Entry 4QLV (X-ray diffraction, 2.90 A resolution); this record covers chains L and M of the 28 polymer chains in the assembly.

[Chain L]
Molecule: Proteasome subunit beta type-6
Organism: Saccharomyces cerevisiae
Notes: EC 3.4.25.1
UniProtKB: P23724 (PSB6_YEAST); residues 1-222 here correspond to UniProt positions 20-241 (UniProt number = residue number + 19)
Sequence (222 residues; numbered 1 to 222; the number before each row is that of its first residue):
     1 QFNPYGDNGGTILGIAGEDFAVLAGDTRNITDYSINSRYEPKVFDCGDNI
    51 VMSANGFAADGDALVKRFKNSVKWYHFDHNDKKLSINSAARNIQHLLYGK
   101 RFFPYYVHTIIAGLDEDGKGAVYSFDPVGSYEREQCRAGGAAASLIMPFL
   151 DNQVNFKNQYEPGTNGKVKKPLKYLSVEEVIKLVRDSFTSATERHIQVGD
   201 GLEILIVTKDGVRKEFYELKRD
Bound ions: Mg2+: Asp222 (shared with 3 residues of chain V)
Residues lining bound ligands: 39Q (N-(morpholin-4-ylacetyl)-D-alanyl-N-[(2S,4R)-5-hydroxy-4-methyl-3-oxo-1-phenylpentan-2-yl]-O-methyl-L-tyrosinamide): Ser124, Asp126, Ser130, Tyr131, Glu132, Arg137

[Chain M]
Molecule: Proteasome subunit beta type-7
Organism: Saccharomyces cerevisiae
Notes: EC 3.4.25.1
UniProtKB: P30657 (PSB7_YEAST); residues -12 to 233 here correspond to UniProt positions 21-266 (UniProt number = residue number + 33)
Sequence (246 residues; numbered -12 to 233; the number before each row is that of its first residue; numbers below 1 keep their minus sign (Thr-12 is residue -12)):
   -12 TQIANAGASPMVNTQQPIVTGTSVISMKYDNGVIIAADNLGSYGSLLRFN
    38 GVERLIPVGDNTVVGISGDISDMQHIERLLKDLVTENAYDNPLADAEEAL
    88 EPSYIFEYLATVMYQRRSKMNPLWNAIIVAGVQSNGDQFLRYVNLLGVTY
   138 SSPTLATGFGAHMANPLLRKVVDRESDIPKTTVQVAEEAIVNAMRVLYYR
   188 DARSSRNFSLAIIDKNTGLTFKKNLQVENMKWDFAKDIKGYGTQKI
Disordered / not traced: -12 to 0

[How chain L and chain M interact]
Contacting residue pairs (41; chain L residue first):
  Gln1(L) with Thr1(M), hydrogen bond
  Phe2(L) with Thr1(M); Pro109(M), hydrophobic; Trp111(M), hydrophobic; Leu132(M), hydrophobic
  Asn3(L) with Leu133(M)
  Pro4(L) with Arg104(M), hydrogen bond (backbone-side chain); Met107(M), hydrophobic; Leu133(M)
  Tyr5(L) with Arg104(M); Leu133(M)
  Asn8(L) with Val135(M)
  Asn29(L) with Tyr137(M)
  Ser34(L) with His149(M), hydrogen bond
  Ile35(L) with Arg156(M), hydrogen bond (backbone-side chain)
  Asn36(L) with Tyr137(M), hydrogen bond; Ser139(M); Arg156(M)
  Ser37(L) with Ser138(M), hydrogen bond (side chain-backbone); Ser139(M)
  Glu40(L) with Arg128(M), salt bridge; Tyr137(M); Ser138(M), hydrogen bond (side chain-backbone)
  Phe57(L) with Arg104(M); Leu133(M); Val135(M), hydrophobic
  Ala59(L) with Tyr101(M); Leu133(M); Gly134(M); Val135(M)
  Asp60(L) with Tyr101(M), hydrogen bond; Arg104(M), salt bridge
  Asp62(L) with Thr136(M)
  Ala63(L) with Tyr101(M)
  Lys66(L) with Glu94(M), salt bridge
  Phe103(L) with Arg104(M); Ser105(M)
  Tyr105(L) with Tyr101(M)
  Glu218(L) with Arg161(M), salt bridge
  Arg221(L) with Asp160(M), salt bridge; Arg161(M)
Interface residues without a listed pair, chain L (24 interface residues in all): Gly6, Tyr39
Interface residues without a listed pair, chain M (23 interface residues in all): Leu142, Ala148

[In short]
Chain L and chain M form an interface of 24 and 23 residues respectively; the contacts include 8 hydrogen
bonds and 5 salt bridges. Polar contacts include Glu40(L)-Arg128(M), Asp60(L)-Arg104(M) and Lys66(L)-Glu94(M).
Ligands of chain L: compound 39Q.
Chain L is Proteasome subunit beta type-6 and chain M is Proteasome subunit beta type-7, both from
Saccharomyces cerevisiae; the structure, yCP in complex with tripeptidic epoxyketone inhibitor 17, was
determined by X-ray diffraction, deposited together with 4QLQ, 4QLS, 4QLT and 4QLU.
